PDB entry 6B3J | electron microscopy, 3.30 A resolution | chains B and G of the 6 polymer chains in the assembly

[Chain B]
Molecule: Guanine nucleotide-binding protein G(I)/G(S)/G(T) subunit beta-1
Organism: Homo sapiens
Reference sequence: P62873 (GBB1_HUMAN); residues 2-340 here = UniProt positions 2-340
Sequence (350 residues; each row starts with the number of its first residue; numbers below 1 keep their minus sign (Met-9 is residue -9)):
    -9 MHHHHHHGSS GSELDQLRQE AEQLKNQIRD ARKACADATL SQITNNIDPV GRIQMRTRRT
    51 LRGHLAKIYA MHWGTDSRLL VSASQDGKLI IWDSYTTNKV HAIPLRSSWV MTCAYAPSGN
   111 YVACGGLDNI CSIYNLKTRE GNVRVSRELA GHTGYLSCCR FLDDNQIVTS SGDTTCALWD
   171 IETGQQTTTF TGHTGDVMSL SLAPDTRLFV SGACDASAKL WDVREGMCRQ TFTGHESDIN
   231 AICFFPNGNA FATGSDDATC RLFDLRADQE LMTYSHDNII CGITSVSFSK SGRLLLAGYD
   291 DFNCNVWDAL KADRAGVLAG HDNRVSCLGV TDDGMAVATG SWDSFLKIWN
Not modelled in the structure: -9 to 2
Differences from the reference sequence: initiating methionine (-9); expression tag (-8 to 1)
Swiss-Prot annotation at these positions:
  - modified residue: Ser2 (N-acetylserine), His266 (Phosphohistidine)
  - natural variant: Leu30 (L30F: In MRD42; uncertain significance), Arg52 (R52G: In MRD42), Gly64 (G64V: In MRD42), Asp76 (D76E: In MRD42; D76G: In MRD42), Gly77 (G77S: In MRD42), Lys78 (K78R: In MRD42), Ile80 (I80N: In MRD42; I80T: In MRD42), His91 (H91R: In MRD42; uncertain significance), Ala92 (A92T: In MRD42), Pro94 (P94S: In MRD42), Leu95 (L95P: In MRD42), Arg96 (R96L: In MRD42), 5 further natural variant entries in UniProt

[Chain G]
Molecule: Guanine nucleotide-binding protein G(I)/G(S)/G(O) subunit gamma-2
Organism: Homo sapiens
Reference sequence: P59768 (GBG2_HUMAN); residues 1-71 here = UniProt positions 1-71
Sequence (71 residues; numbered 1 to 71; the number before each row is that of its first residue):
     1 MASNNTASIA QARKLVEQLK MEANIDRIKV SKAAADLMAY CEAHAKEDPL LTPVPASENP
    61 FREKKFFCAI L
Not modelled in the structure: 1-5, 63-71
Swiss-Prot annotation at these positions:
  - modified residue: Ala2 (N-acetylalanine), Cys68 (Cysteine methyl ester)
  - lipidation: Cys68 (S-geranylgeranyl cysteine)

[Interface between chain B and chain G]
Residue-residue contacts (69; chain B residue first):
  Glu3(B) with Arg13(G), salt bridge
  Leu7(B) with Ala12(G), hydrophobic; Arg13(G); Val16(G), hydrophobic
  Glu10(B) with Lys20(G), salt bridge
  Leu14(B) with Leu19(G); Lys20(G)
  Lys15(B) with Leu19(G)
  Ile18(B) with Glu22(G); Ala23(G), hydrophobic; Arg27(G)
  Arg22(B) with Arg27(G)
  Cys25(B) with Arg27(G); Lys29(G); Val30(G)
  Asp27(B) with Lys29(G)
  Ala28(B) with Val30(G)
  Ile33(B) with Ala34(G), hydrophobic
  Ile37(B) with Met38(G), hydrophobic
  Val40(B) with Leu51(G), hydrophobic
  Ile43(B) with Leu50(G); Leu51(G)
  Met45(B) with Leu50(G), hydrophobic
  Arg48(B) with Arg62(G), hydrogen bond (side chain-backbone)
  Arg49(B) with Pro60(G); Phe61(G), hydrogen bond (side chain-backbone)
  Ser84(B) with Phe61(G)
  Tyr85(B) with Pro60(G); Phe61(G), hydrophobic
  Lys209(B) with Gln18(G)
  Met217(B) with Met21(G), hydrophobic
  Cys218(B) with Gln18(G), hydrogen bond; Met21(G)
  Arg219(B) with Glu22(G)
  Gln220(B) with Ile25(G)
  Thr221(B) with Gln18(G); Glu22(G), hydrogen bond
  Phe235(B) with Leu37(G), hydrophobic; Tyr40(G), hydrophobic; Cys41(G), hydrophobic
  Pro236(B) with Tyr40(G)
  Asn237(B) with Tyr40(G)
  Asp254(B) with Ala33(G)
  Arg256(B) with Arg27(G); Ile28(G), hydrogen bond (backbone-backbone); Asp36(G), salt bridge
  Ala257(B) with Ile28(G); Val30(G), hydrophobic
  Asp258(B) with Arg27(G), salt bridge
  Gln259(B) with Val30(G)
  Leu261(B) with Val30(G), hydrophobic; Leu37(G), hydrophobic
  Ser279(B) with Asp48(G), hydrogen bond
  Lys280(B) with Asp48(G), hydrogen bond (backbone-side chain)
  Ser281(B) with Tyr40(G); His44(G); Asp48(G), hydrogen bond
  Gly282(B) with Cys41(G)
  Arg283(B) with Cys41(G); Leu51(G)
  Leu284(B) with Leu50(G), hydrophobic; Leu51(G)
  Gly324(B) with Pro49(G)
  Met325(B) with Pro60(G)
  Ala326(B) with Phe61(G), hydrophobic
  Val327(B) with Leu50(G), hydrophobic
  Ile338(B) with Phe61(G), hydrophobic
  Asn340(B) with Leu50(G); Phe61(G)
Also at the interface, not in a pair above, chain B (54 interface residues in all): Ala11, Ala21, Ala26, Leu30, Thr34, Ala240, Leu300, Asp323
Also at the interface, not in a pair above, chain G (38 interface residues in all): Ile9, Leu15, Asp26, Ser31, Ala35, Ala45, Glu47, Glu58, Asn59

[Summary]
54 residues of chain B face 38 of chain G across their interface, with 8 hydrogen bonds and 4 salt bridges.
Polar contacts include Glu3(B)-Arg13(G), Glu10(B)-Lys20(G) and Arg256(B)-Asp36(G).
Here chain B is Guanine nucleotide-binding protein G(I)/G(S)/G(T) subunit beta-1 and chain G is Guanine
nucleotide-binding protein G(I)/G(S)/G(O) subunit gamma-2, both from Homo sapiens. Entry 6B3J (3.3 angstrom
phase-plate cryo-EM structure of a biased agonist-bound human GLP-1 receptor-Gs complex) was determined by
electron microscopy.
